PDB entry 3WY2 | X-ray diffraction, 1.47 A resolution | chain A

[Chain A]
Molecule: Alpha-glucosidase
Source organism: Halomonas sp. H11
Notes: EC 3.2.1.20
UniProt: H3K096 (H3K096_9GAMM); numbering as in UniProt (aligned over 1-538)
Chain sequence (538 residues; row label = number of the first residue in the row):
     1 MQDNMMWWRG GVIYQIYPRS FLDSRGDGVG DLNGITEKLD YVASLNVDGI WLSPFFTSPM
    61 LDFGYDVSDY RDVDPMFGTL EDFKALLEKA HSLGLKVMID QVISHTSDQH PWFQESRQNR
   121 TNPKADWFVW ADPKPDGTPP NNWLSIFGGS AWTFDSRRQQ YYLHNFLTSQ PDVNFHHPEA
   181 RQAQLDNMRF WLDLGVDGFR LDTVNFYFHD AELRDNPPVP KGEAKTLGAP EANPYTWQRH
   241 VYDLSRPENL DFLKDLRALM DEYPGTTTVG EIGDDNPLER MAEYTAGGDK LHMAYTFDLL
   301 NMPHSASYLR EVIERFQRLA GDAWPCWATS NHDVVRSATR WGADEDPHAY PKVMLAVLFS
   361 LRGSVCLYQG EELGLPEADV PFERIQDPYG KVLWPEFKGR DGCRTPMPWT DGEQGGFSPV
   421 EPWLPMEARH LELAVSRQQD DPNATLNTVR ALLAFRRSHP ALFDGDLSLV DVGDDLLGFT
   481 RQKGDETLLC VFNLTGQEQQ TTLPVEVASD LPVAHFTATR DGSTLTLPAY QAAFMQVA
Not modelled in the structure: 1-3
Ion coordination: Mg2+: Asp23, Val29, Asp31
Ligand contacts: beta-D-glucopyranose (BGC): Asp62, Tyr65, Val102, His105, Phe147, Phe166, Gln170, Arg200, Asp202, Thr203, Glu271, His332, Asp333, Arg400, Arg404

[Overview]
Ligands of chain A: beta-D-glucopyranose. Asp23, Val29 and Asp31 form the Mg2+ site.
Chain A is Alpha-glucosidase (Halomonas sp. H11); the structure, Crystal structure of alpha-glucosidase in
complex with glucose, was determined by X-ray diffraction, deposited together with 3WY1, 3WY3 and 3WY4.
